PDB entry 6EU1 | electron microscopy, 3.40 A resolution | chains A and R of the 19 polymer chains in the assembly

# Chain A
Protein: DNA-directed RNA polymerase III subunit RPC1
Organism: Saccharomyces cerevisiae (strain ATCC 204508 / S288c)
Notes: EC 2.7.7.6
UniProtKB: P04051 (RPC1_YEAST); numbering as in UniProt (aligned over 1-1460)
Chain sequence (1460 residues; numbered 1 to 1460; the number before each row is that of its first residue):
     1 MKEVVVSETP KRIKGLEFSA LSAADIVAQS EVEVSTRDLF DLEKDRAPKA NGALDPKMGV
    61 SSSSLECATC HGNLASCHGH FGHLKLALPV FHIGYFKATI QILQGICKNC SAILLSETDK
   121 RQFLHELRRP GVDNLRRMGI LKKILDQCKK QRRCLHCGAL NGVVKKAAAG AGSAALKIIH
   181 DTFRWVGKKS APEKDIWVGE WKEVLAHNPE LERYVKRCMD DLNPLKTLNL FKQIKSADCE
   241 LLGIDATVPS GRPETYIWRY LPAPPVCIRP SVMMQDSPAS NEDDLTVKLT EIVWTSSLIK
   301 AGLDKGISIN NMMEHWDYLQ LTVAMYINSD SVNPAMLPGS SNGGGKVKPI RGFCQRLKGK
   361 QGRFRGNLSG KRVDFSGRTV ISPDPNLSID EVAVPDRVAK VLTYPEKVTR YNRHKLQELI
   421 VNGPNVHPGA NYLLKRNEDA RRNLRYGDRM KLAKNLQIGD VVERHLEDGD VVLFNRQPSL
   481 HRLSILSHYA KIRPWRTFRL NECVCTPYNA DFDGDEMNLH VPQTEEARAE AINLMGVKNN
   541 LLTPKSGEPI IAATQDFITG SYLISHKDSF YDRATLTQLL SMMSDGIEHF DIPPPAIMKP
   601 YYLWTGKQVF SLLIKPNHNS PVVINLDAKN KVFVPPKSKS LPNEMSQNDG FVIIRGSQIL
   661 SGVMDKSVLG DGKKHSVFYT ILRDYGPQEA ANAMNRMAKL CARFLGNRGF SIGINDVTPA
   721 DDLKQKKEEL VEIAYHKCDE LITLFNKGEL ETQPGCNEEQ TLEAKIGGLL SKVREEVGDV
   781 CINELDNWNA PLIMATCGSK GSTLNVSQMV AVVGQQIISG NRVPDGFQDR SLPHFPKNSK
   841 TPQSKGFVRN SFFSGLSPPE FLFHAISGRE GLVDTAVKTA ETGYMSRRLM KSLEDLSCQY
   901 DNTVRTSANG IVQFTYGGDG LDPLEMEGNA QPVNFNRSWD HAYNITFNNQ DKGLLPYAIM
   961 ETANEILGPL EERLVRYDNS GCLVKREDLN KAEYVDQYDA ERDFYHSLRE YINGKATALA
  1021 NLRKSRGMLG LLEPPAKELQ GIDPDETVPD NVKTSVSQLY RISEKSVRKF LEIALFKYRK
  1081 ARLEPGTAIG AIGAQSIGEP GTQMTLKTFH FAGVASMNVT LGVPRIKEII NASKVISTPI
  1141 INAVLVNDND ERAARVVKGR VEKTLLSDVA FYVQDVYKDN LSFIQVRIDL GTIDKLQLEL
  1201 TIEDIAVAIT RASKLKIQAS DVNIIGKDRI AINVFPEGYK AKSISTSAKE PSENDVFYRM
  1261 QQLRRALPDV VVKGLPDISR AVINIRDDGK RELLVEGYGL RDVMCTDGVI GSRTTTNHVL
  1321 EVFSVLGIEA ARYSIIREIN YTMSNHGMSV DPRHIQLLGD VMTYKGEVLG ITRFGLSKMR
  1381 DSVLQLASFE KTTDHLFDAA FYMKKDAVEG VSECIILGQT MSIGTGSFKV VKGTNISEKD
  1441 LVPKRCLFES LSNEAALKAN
Disordered / not traced: 1, 170-174, 335-343, 1111-1114, 1453-1460
Curated features (UniProtKB/Swiss-Prot):
  - region: Pro858 to Glu870 (Bridging helix)
  - binding site (Zn(2+)): Cys67, Cys70, Cys77, His80, Cys107, Cys110, Cys154
  - binding site (Mg(2+)): Asp511, Asp513, Asp515
  - mutagenesis: Thr506 (T506I: Temperature-sensitive), Asn509 (N509Y: Temperature-sensitive), Asn518 (N518Q: Temperature-sensitive)

# Chain R
Molecule: Non-Template
Sequence (70 nucleotides; numbered 1 to 70; the number before each row is that of its first residue):
     1 CGTCCACTAT TTTCGGCTAC TATAAAAAAA TGTTTTTTTC GCAACTATGT GTTCGCGAAG
    61 TAACCCTTCG
Disordered / not traced: 1-51

# How chain A and chain R interact
Contacting residue pairs (7; chain A residue first):
  Lys165(A) - DG60(R)  phosphate contact
  Ser1133(A) - DC56(R)  phosphate contact
  Lys1134(A) - DC56(R)  phosphate contact
  Lys1134(A) - DG57(R)  salt bridge to the phosphate
  Val1135(A) - DC56(R)  phosphate contact
  Phe1374(A) - DC56(R)  phosphate contact
  Phe1374(A) - DG57(R)  phosphate contact
Interface residues without a listed pair, chain A (7 interface residues in all): Val164, Lys166
Interface residues without a listed pair, chain R (5 interface residues in all): DG55, DT61

# In short
7 residues of chain A and 5 residues of chain R are in contact; the contacts include 1 salt bridge. The
salt-bridged pair is Lys1134(A)-DG57(R). Curated annotation (UniProt) lists 7 Zn2+-binding residues, 3
Mg2+-binding residues and 3 mutagenesis sites on chain A.
Here chain A is DNA-directed RNA polymerase III subunit RPC1 (Saccharomyces cerevisiae (strain ATCC 204508 /
S288c)) and chain R is Non-Template. Entry 6EU1 (RNA Polymerase III - open DNA complex (OC-POL3)) was
determined by electron microscopy (same publication as 6EU0, 6EU2 and 6EU3).
